Entry 1K2M (solution NMR); this record covers chains A and P.

Chain A:
Name: Protein Kinase SPK1
From: Saccharomyces cerevisiae
Notes: EC 2.7.1.-; fragment: C-terminal FHA domain (FHA2)
UniProt: P22216 (RAD53_YEAST); residue numbers follow UniProt; this construct covers 573-730
Sequence (158 residues; each row starts with the number of its first residue):
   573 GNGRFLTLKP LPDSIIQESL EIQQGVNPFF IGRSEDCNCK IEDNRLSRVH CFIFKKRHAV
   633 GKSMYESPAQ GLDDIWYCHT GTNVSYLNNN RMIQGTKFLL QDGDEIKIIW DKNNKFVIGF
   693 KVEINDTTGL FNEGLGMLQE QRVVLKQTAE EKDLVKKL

Chain P:
Name: DNA repair protein Rad9
UniProt: P14737 (RAD9_YEAST); residues 826-832 here = UniProt positions 826-832
Sequence (7 residues; each row starts with the number of its first residue):
   826 EDIYYLD
Differences from the reference sequence: modified residue (829)
Modified residues: Tyr829 (o-phosphotyrosine; PTR)
Reported in the primary citation:
  - post-translational modification sites: Tyr829 (proposed by the authors, not directly observed)

Interface between chain A and chain P:
Pairs across the interface (14):
  Arg605(A) with Tyr829(P)
  Asn616(A) with Tyr829(P)
  Arg617(A) with Tyr829(P); Leu831(P)
  Leu618(A) with Tyr829(P)
  Ser619(A) with Tyr829(P)
  Thr654(A) with Asp827(P); Tyr829(P)
  Asn655(A) with Tyr829(P); Tyr830(P); Leu831(P)
  Ile681(A) with Leu831(P)
  Trp682(A) with Leu831(P)
  Asp683(A) with Leu831(P)
Interface residues without a listed pair, chain A (11 interface residues in all): Arg620
Interface features reported in the paper:
  - residue pairs: Arg605(A)-Tyr829(P), Arg620(A)-Tyr829(P)

In short:
The interface between chain A and chain P involves 11 residues on one side and 4 on the other. The authors
report contacts between Arg605(A) and Tyr829(P) and Arg620(A) and Tyr829(P). From the paper: a modification
site at Tyr829(P).
Here chain A is Protein Kinase SPK1 (Saccharomyces cerevisiae) and chain P is DNA repair protein Rad9. Entry
1K2M (Solution Structure of the FHA2 Domain of Rad53 Complexed with a Phosphotyrosyl Peptide Derived from
Rad9) was determined by solution NMR, deposited together with 1J4K, 1J4L and 1K2N.
